PDB entry 4K5U | X-ray diffraction, 1.70 A resolution | chains B and A of the 4 polymer chains in the assembly

# Chain B (and A)
Molecule: Variable lymphocyte receptor
Source organism: Petromyzon marinus
Notes: chain A of this document is another copy of the same molecule, construct and numbering; everything in this record applies to it too
Reference sequence: K0IE77 (K0IE77_PETMA); residues 2-220 here correspond to UniProt positions 1-219 (UniProt number = residue number - 1)
Chain sequence (220 residues; numbered 1 to 220; the number before each row is that of its first residue):
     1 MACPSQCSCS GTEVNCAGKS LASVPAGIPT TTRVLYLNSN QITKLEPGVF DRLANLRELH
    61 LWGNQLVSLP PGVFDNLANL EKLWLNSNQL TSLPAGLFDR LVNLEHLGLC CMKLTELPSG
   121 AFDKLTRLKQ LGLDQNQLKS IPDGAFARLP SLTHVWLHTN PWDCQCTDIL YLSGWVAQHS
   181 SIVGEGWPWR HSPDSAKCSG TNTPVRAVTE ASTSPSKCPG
Disordered / not traced: 1, 220
Sequence notes: initiating methionine (1)
Disulfide bonds: Cys-3/Cys-9, Cys-7/Cys-16, Cys-110/Cys-111, Cys-164/Cys-198, Cys-166/Cys-218
Ligand contacts: beta-D-galactopyranose (GAL): Trp-84, Asn-86, Leu-107, Gly-108, Cys-110, Gly-132, Asp-134, Gln-135, Trp-156, Gly-186, Trp-187
Reported in the primary citation:
  - binding site for beta-D-galactopyranose: Trp-84, Asn-86, Cys-110, Gly-132, Asp-134, Trp-156, Trp-187
  - specificity-determining residues: Trp-62 (proposed by the authors, not directly observed)

# Chain B / chain A interface
Pairs across the interface (16):
  Asp-163(B) / Asn-202(A)
  Gln-165(B) / Ser-199(A)
  Gln-165(B) / Gly-200(A)  hydrogen bond (side chain-backbone)
  Gln-165(B) / Thr-201(A)
  Gln-165(B) / Asn-202(A)
  Cys-198(B) / Thr-159(A)
  Ser-199(B) / Thr-159(A)  hydrogen bond (backbone-side chain)
  Gly-200(B) / Thr-159(A)
  Gly-200(B) / Asn-160(A)
  Thr-201(B) / Pro-161(A)
  Thr-201(B) / Ser-199(A)
  Asn-202(B) / Gln-135(A)  hydrogen bond (side chain-backbone)
  Asn-202(B) / Asn-136(A)  hydrogen bond (side chain-backbone)
  Asn-202(B) / Gln-137(A)  hydrogen bond (backbone-side chain)
  Asn-202(B) / Thr-159(A)
  Lys-217(B) / Thr-201(A)
Other interface residues (no listed pair), chain A (13 interface residues in all): Met-112, Lys-197, Thr-203

# Overview
8 residues of chain B face 13 of chain A across their interface, with 5 hydrogen bonds. Polar pairs include
Gln-165(B)/Gly-200(A), Ser-199(B)/Thr-159(A) and Asn-202(B)/Gln-135(A). Chain B binds beta-D-galactopyranose.
The paper reports a binding site for beta-D-galactopyranose at Trp-84(B), Asn-86(B) and Cys-110(B) among
others; the specificity determinant Trp-62(B).
Both chains are Variable lymphocyte receptor (Petromyzon marinus). Entry 4K5U (Recognition of the BG-H Antigen
by a Lamprey Variable Lymphocyte Receptor) was determined by X-ray diffraction, deposited together with 4K79.
